PDB entry 6M7U | X-ray diffraction, 3.40 A resolution | chains A and P of the 3 polymer chains in the assembly

== Chain A ==
Protein: DNA polymerase eta
Source organism: Homo sapiens
Notes: EC 2.7.7.7
UniProt: Q9Y253 (POLH_HUMAN); numbering as in UniProt (aligned over 1-432)
Chain sequence (435 residues; numbered -2 to 432; the number before each row is that of its first residue; numbers below 1 keep their minus sign (Gly-2 is residue -2)):
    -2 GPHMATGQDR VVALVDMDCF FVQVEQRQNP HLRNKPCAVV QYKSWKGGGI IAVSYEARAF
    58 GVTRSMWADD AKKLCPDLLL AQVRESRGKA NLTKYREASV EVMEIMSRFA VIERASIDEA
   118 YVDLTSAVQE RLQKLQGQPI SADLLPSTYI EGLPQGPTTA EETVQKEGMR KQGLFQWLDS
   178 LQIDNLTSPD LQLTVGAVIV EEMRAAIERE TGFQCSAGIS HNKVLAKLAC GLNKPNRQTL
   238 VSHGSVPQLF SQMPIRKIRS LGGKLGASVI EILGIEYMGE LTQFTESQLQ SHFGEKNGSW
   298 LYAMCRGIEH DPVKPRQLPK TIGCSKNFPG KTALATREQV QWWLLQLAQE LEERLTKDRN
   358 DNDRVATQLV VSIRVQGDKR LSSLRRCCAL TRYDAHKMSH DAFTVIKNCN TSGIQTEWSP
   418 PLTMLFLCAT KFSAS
Unresolved in the structure: -2 to -1, 63-69, 154-160, 431-432
Construct notes: expression tag (-2 to 0)
Bound ions: Mg2+: Asp13, Met14, Asp115 (together with 1FZ); Ni2+: Asp181, His289, His393, His397
Ligand contacts: 1FZ (5'-O-[(R)-hydroxy{[(R)-hydroxy(phosphonooxy)phosphoryl]amino}phosphoryl]thymidine): Asp13, Met14, Asp15, Cys16, Phe17, Phe18, Ile48, Ala49, Tyr52, Arg55, Arg61, Asp115, Glu116, Lys231
Swiss-Prot annotation at these positions:
  - binding site (Mg(2+)): Asp13, Met14, Asp115, Glu116
  - binding site (Mn(2+)): Asp13, Met14, Asp115, Glu116
  - binding site (a 2'-deoxyribonucleoside 5'-triphosphate): Arg61
  - natural variant: Val37 (deletion: In XPV), Leu75 (deletion: In XPV), Arg93 (R93P: In XPV), Arg111 (R111H: In XPV), Thr122 (T122P: In XPV), Gly153 (G153D: In a breast cancer sample), Thr191 (T191P: In XPV), Gly263 (G263V: In XPV), Val266 (V266D: In XPV), Gly295 (G295R: In XPV), Arg361 (R361S: In XPV)
  - mutagenesis: Tyr52 (Y52A/F: Reduces DNA polymerase activity; Y52E: Reduces DNA polymerase activity. Increases fidelity of replication and reduces translesion bypass), Arg61 (R61A: Reduces enzymatic activity by two-thirds), Ser62 (S62G: Increased DNA polymerase activity and translesion bypass compared to wild-type), Ala68 (A68S/V: Severe reduction in thymine dimer translesion bypass), Asn324 to Pro326 (Reduces binding to chromatin and to monoubiquitinated PCNA. Abolishes binding to monoubiquitinated PCNA; when associated with 705-E--H-713 Del)

== Chain P ==
Molecule: 8-nt DNA strand
Sequence (8 nucleotides; row label = number of the first residue in the row):
     1 AGTGTGAG

== Chain A / chain P interface ==
Contacting residue pairs (19):
  Ser113(A) - DG8(P)  hydrogen bond to the phosphate
  Asp115(A) - DG8(P)  phosphate contact
  Glu116(A) - DG8(P)  phosphate contact
  Tyr118(A) - DG8(P)  hydrogen bond to the phosphate
  Lys224(A) - DG8(P)  salt bridge to the phosphate
  Ile255(A) - DA7(P)  phosphate contact
  Arg256(A) - DA7(P)  phosphate contact
  Arg256(A) - DG8(P)  salt bridge to the phosphate
  Ser257(A) - DG6(P)  phosphate contact
  Ser257(A) - DA7(P)  hydrogen bond to the phosphate
  Leu258(A) - DA7(P)  phosphate contact
  Gly259(A) - DA7(P)  hydrogen bond to the phosphate
  Gly260(A) - DG6(P)  phosphate contact
  Lys261(A) - DT5(P)  salt bridge to the phosphate
  Lys261(A) - DG6(P)  hydrogen bond to the phosphate
  Leu262(A) - DG6(P)  hydrogen bond to the phosphate
  Arg377(A) - DG4(P)  phosphate contact
  Arg382(A) - DG2(P)  base contact
  Arg382(A) - DT3(P)  base contact

== Overview ==
The interface between chain A and chain P involves 15 residues on one side and 7 on the other, with 6 hydrogen
bonds and 3 salt bridges. Polar pairs include Ser113(A)-DG8(P), Tyr118(A)-DG8(P) and Ser257(A)-DA7(P). Ligands
of chain A: compound 1FZ.
Here chain A is DNA polymerase eta (Homo sapiens) and chain P is an 8-nt DNA strand. Entry 6M7U (Human DNA
polymerase eta in a non-productive ternary complex with Mg2+ and dTMPNPP oppositing cdA) was determined by
X-ray diffraction (same publication as 6M7O, 6M7P, 6M7T and 6M7V).
